PDB entry 7B5A | X-ray diffraction, 1.97 A resolution | chains BBB and CCC of the 3 polymer chains in the assembly

Chain BBB:
Name: Urease subunit beta
Organism: Sporosarcina pasteurii
Notes: EC 3.5.1.5
UniProtKB: P41021 (URE2_SPOPA); residue numbers follow UniProt; this construct covers 5-126
Sequence (122 residues; each row starts with the number of its first residue):
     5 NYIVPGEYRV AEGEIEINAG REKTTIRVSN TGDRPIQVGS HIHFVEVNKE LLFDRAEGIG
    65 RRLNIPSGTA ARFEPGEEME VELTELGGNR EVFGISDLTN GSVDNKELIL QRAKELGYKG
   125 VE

Chain CCC:
Name: Urease subunit alpha
Organism: Sporosarcina pasteurii
Notes: EC 3.5.1.5
UniProtKB: P41020 (URE1_SPOPA); residue numbers follow UniProt; this construct covers 1-34, 36-570
Sequence (570 residues; numbered 1 to 570; the number before each row is that of its first residue):
     1 MKINRQQYAE SYGPTVGDQV RLADTDLWIE VEKDYTTYGD EANFGGGKVL REGMGENGTY
    61 TRTENVLDLL LTNALILDYT GIYKADIGVK DGYIVGIGKG GNPDIMDGVT PNMIVGTATE
   121 VIAAEGKIVT AGGIDTHVHF INPDQVDVAL ANGITTLFGG GTGPAEGSKA TTVTPGPWNI
   181 EKMLKSTEGL PINVGILGKG HGSSIAPIME QIDAGAAGLK IHEDWGATPA SIDRSLTVAD
   241 EADVQVAIHS DTLNEAGFLE DTLRAINGRV IHSFHVEGAG GGHAPDIMAM AGHPNVLPSS
   301 TNPTRPFTVN TIDEHLDMLM VCHHLKQNIP EDVAFADSRI RPETIAAEDI LHDLGIISMM
   361 STDALAMGRA GEMVLRTWQT ADKMKKQRGP LAEEKNGSDN FRAKRYVSKY TINPAIAQGI
   421 AHEVGSIEEG KFADLVLWEP KFFGVKADRV IKGGIIAYAQ IGDPSASIPT PQPVMGRRMY
   481 GTVGDLIHDT NITFMSKSSI QQGVPAKLGL KRRIGTVKNC RNIGKKDMKW NDVTTDIDIN
   541 PETYEVKVDG EVLTCEPVKE LPMAQRYFLF
Sequence notes: insertion (35)
Modified positions: Lys220 (lysine nz-carboxylic acid; KCX)
UniProt features mapped onto this chain:
  - active site: His323 (Proton donor)
  - binding site (Ni(2+)): His137, His139, Lys220, His249, His275, Asp363
  - binding site (substrate): His139, Ala170, His222, His249, Ala366
  - modified residue: Lys220 (N6-carboxylysine)
Bound ions: Ni2+ site 1: His137, His139, Lys220, Asp363 (together with oxygen atom); Ni2+ site 2: Lys220, His249, His275 (together with oxygen atom); silver ion site 1: Cys322, Met367 (together with sulfate ion); silver ion site 2: Cys322, His323 (together with sulfate ion)
Small-molecule neighbours: oxygen atom (O): His137, His139, Lys220, His249, His275, Gly280, Asp363

How chain BBB and chain CCC interact:
Pairs across the interface (93):
  Ile7(BBB) - Arg21(CCC)
  Ile7(BBB) - Asp24(CCC)
  Ile7(BBB) - Asp26(CCC)
  Val8(BBB) - Arg21(CCC)  hydrogen bond (backbone-side chain)
  Pro9(BBB) - Ala23(CCC)
  Pro9(BBB) - Lys441(CCC)
  Pro9(BBB) - Tyr567(CCC)
  Gly10(BBB) - Val20(CCC)
  Gly10(BBB) - Arg21(CCC)
  Gly10(BBB) - Ala23(CCC)  hydrogen bond (backbone-backbone)
  Gly10(BBB) - Pro440(CCC)
  Gly10(BBB) - Lys441(CCC)
  Glu11(BBB) - Val20(CCC)
  Glu11(BBB) - Arg21(CCC)  salt bridge
  Glu11(BBB) - Trp28(CCC)
  Tyr12(BBB) - Ala9(CCC)
  Tyr12(BBB) - Pro14(CCC)
  Tyr12(BBB) - Gln19(CCC)
  Tyr12(BBB) - Val20(CCC)  hydrophobic
  Tyr12(BBB) - Gly126(CCC)
  Arg13(BBB) - Asp18(CCC)
  Arg13(BBB) - Gln19(CCC)  hydrogen bond
  Arg13(BBB) - Trp28(CCC)
  Val14(BBB) - Arg5(CCC)
  Val14(BBB) - Ala9(CCC)  hydrophobic
  Val14(BBB) - Asp18(CCC)
  Ala15(BBB) - Arg5(CCC)
  Ala15(BBB) - Gly17(CCC)
  Ala15(BBB) - Asp18(CCC)  hydrogen bond (backbone-side chain)
  Glu16(BBB) - Arg5(CCC)  hydrogen bond (backbone-side chain)
  Gly17(BBB) - Arg5(CCC)
  Glu18(BBB) - Lys2(CCC)
  Glu18(BBB) - Ile3(CCC)
  Ile19(BBB) - Lys2(CCC)
  Ile19(BBB) - Ile3(CCC)  hydrogen bond (backbone-backbone)
  Ile19(BBB) - Arg5(CCC)
  Ile19(BBB) - Tyr8(CCC)  hydrophobic
  Ile19(BBB) - Thr15(CCC)
  Ile19(BBB) - Tyr38(CCC)  hydrophobic
  Glu20(BBB) - Met1(CCC)
  Glu20(BBB) - Lys2(CCC)
  Glu20(BBB) - Tyr38(CCC)
  Ile21(BBB) - Met1(CCC)  hydrogen bond (backbone-backbone)
  Ile21(BBB) - Ile3(CCC)  hydrophobic
  Ile21(BBB) - Tyr38(CCC)
  Ile21(BBB) - Gly39(CCC)
  Asn22(BBB) - Tyr38(CCC)  hydrogen bond (backbone-backbone)
  Asn22(BBB) - Gly39(CCC)
  Arg25(BBB) - Asp40(CCC)  salt bridge
  Arg25(BBB) - Asp107(CCC)  salt bridge
  Gly43(BBB) - Gly47(CCC)
  Gly43(BBB) - Arg51(CCC)
  Ser44(BBB) - Val49(CCC)
  His45(BBB) - Gly39(CCC)  hydrogen bond (side chain-backbone)
  His45(BBB) - Asp40(CCC)  salt bridge
  His45(BBB) - Val49(CCC)
  His45(BBB) - Met54(CCC)
  His45(BBB) - Ile105(CCC)
  Ile46(BBB) - Met54(CCC)
  Arg66(BBB) - Gly39(CCC)  hydrogen bond (side chain-backbone)
  Arg66(BBB) - Asp40(CCC)  salt bridge
  Asn68(BBB) - Met1(CCC)
  Pro70(BBB) - Ile3(CCC)  hydrophobic
  Pro70(BBB) - Tyr12(CCC)
  Ser71(BBB) - Tyr12(CCC)  hydrogen bond (backbone-side chain)
  Ser71(BBB) - Gly39(CCC)
  Ser71(BBB) - Glu41(CCC)  hydrogen bond (side chain-backbone)
  Ser71(BBB) - Asn43(CCC)  hydrogen bond
  Ser71(BBB) - Val49(CCC)
  Gly72(BBB) - Asn43(CCC)
  Gly72(BBB) - Lys48(CCC)  hydrogen bond (backbone-side chain)
  Gly72(BBB) - Val49(CCC)
  Leu90(BBB) - Ile105(CCC)
  Gly91(BBB) - Asp104(CCC)
  Gly91(BBB) - Ile105(CCC)  hydrogen bond (backbone-backbone)
  Gly91(BBB) - Met106(CCC)
  Gly91(BBB) - Asp107(CCC)
  Gly92(BBB) - Pro103(CCC)
  Gly92(BBB) - Ile105(CCC)
  Gly92(BBB) - Met106(CCC)  hydrogen bond (backbone-backbone)
  Gly92(BBB) - Asp107(CCC)  hydrogen bond (backbone-side chain)
  Asn93(BBB) - Pro103(CCC)  hydrogen bond (backbone-backbone)
  Asn93(BBB) - Asp104(CCC)
  Arg94(BBB) - Asp104(CCC)  hydrogen bond (backbone-backbone)
  Glu95(BBB) - Asp104(CCC)  hydrogen bond (backbone-backbone)
  Glu95(BBB) - Ile105(CCC)
  Phe97(BBB) - Glu52(CCC)
  Phe97(BBB) - Gly53(CCC)
  Phe97(BBB) - Thr59(CCC)
  Phe97(BBB) - Asp104(CCC)
  Gly98(BBB) - Glu52(CCC)
  Ile99(BBB) - Glu52(CCC)  hydrogen bond (backbone-side chain)
  Ile99(BBB) - Gly53(CCC)
Also at the interface, not in a pair above, chain BBB (38 interface residues in all): Tyr6, Thr73, Val96
Also at the interface, not in a pair above, chain CCC (46 interface residues in all): Asn4, Gln6, Gly13, Thr37, Gly397, Arg566

In short:
38 residues of chain BBB and 46 residues of chain CCC are in contact, with 21 hydrogen bonds and 5 salt
bridges. Polar contacts include Glu11(BBB)-Arg21(CCC), Arg25(BBB)-Asp40(CCC) and Arg25(BBB)-Asp107(CCC). Chain
CCC binds oxygen atom.
Chain BBB is Urease subunit beta and chain CCC is Urease subunit alpha, both from Sporosarcina pasteurii; the
structure, X-ray crystal structure of Sporosarcina pasteurii urease inhibited by Ag(PEt3)2NO3, was determined
by X-ray diffraction, deposited together with 7B58 and 7B59.
